6KZO - chain A; structure by electron microscopy, 3.30 A resolution.

[Chain A]
Name: Voltage-dependent T-type calcium channel subunit alpha-1G
Organism: Homo sapiens
UniProtKB: O43497 (CAC1G_HUMAN), isoform O43497-9; residue numbers follow UniProt; this construct covers 1-2261
Chain sequence (2261 residues; each row starts with the number of its first residue):
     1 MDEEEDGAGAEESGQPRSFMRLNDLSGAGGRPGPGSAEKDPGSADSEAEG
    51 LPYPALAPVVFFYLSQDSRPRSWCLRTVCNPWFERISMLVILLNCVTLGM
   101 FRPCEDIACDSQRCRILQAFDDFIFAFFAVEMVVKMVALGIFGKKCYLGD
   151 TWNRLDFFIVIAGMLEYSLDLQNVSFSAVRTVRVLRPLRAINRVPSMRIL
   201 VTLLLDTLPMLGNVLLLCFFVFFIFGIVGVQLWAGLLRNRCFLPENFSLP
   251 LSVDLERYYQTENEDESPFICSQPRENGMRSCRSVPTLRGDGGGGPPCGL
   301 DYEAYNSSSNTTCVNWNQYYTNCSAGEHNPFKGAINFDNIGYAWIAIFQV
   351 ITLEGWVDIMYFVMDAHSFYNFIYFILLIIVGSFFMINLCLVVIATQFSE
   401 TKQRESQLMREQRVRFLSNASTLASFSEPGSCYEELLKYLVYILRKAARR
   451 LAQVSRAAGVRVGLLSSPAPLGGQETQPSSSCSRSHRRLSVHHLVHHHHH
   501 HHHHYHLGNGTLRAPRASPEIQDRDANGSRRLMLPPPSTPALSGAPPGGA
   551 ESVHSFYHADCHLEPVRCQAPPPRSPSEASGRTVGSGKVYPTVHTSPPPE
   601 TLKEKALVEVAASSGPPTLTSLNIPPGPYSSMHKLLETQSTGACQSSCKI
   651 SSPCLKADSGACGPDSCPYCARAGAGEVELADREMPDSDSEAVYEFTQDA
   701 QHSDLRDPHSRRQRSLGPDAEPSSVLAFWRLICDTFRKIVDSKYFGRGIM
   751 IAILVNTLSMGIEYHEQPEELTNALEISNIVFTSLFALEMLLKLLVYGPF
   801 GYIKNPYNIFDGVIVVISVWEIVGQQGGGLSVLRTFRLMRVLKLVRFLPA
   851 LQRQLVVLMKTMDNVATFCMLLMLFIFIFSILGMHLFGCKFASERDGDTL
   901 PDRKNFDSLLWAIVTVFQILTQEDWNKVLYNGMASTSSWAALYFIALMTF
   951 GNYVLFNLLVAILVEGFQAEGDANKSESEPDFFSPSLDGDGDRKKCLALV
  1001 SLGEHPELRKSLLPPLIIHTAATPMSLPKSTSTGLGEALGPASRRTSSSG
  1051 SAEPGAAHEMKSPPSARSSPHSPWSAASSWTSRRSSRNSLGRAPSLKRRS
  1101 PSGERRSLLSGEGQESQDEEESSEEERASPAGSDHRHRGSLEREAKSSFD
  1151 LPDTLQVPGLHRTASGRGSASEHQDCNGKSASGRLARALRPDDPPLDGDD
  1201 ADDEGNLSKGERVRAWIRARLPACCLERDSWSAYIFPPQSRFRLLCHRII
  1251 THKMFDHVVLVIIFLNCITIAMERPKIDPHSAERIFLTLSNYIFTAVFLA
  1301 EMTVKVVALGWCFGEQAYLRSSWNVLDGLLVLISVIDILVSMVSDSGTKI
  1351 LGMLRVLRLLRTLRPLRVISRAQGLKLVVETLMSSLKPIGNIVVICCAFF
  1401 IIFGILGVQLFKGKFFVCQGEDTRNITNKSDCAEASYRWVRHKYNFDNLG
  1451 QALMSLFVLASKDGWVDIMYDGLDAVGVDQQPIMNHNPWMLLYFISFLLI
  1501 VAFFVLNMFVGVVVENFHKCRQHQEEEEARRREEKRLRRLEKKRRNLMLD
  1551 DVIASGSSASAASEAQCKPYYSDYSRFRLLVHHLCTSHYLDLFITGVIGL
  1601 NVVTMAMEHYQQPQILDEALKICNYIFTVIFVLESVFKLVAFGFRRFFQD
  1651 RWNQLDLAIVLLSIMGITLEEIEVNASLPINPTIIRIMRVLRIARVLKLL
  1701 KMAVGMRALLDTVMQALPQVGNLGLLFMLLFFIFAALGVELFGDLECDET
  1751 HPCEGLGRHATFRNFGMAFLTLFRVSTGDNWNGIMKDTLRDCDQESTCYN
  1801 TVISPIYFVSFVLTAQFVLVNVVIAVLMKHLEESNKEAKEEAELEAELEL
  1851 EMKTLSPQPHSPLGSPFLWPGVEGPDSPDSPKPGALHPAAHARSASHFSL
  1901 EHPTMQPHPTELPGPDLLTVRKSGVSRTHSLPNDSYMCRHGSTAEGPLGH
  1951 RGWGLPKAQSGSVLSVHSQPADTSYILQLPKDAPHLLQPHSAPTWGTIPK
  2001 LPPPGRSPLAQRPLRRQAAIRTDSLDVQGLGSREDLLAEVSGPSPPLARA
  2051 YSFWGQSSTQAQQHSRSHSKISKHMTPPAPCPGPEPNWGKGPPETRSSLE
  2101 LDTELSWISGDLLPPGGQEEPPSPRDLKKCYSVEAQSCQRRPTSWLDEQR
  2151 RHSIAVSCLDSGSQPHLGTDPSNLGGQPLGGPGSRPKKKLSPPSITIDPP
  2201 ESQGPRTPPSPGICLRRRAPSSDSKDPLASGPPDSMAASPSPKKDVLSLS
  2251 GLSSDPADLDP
Unresolved in the structure: 1-79, 139-148, 169-176, 290-312, 400-743, 821-830, 893-899, 970-1252, 1311-1320, 1347-1349, 1519-1590, 1639-1652, 1792-1798, 1838-2261
Cystine bridges: Cys104-Cys889, Cys271-Cys282, Cys1418-Cys1432, Cys1747-Cys1753
Covalent attachments: N-acetylglucosamine (NAG) linked to Asn246, Asn322, Asn1425, Asn1428, Asn1675
Bound ions: Ca2+ near Glu354 (its only coordinating residue here)
Small-molecule neighbours:
  - 1,2-Distearoyl-sn-glycerophosphoethanolamine (3PE), molecule 1: Met100, Met197, Met870, Met873, Ser908, Leu909, Leu910, Trp911, Ile913
  - 1,2-Distearoyl-sn-glycerophosphoethanolamine (3PE), molecule 2: Leu208, Pro209, Leu211, Gly212, Leu215, Thr352, Ile387, Cys390, Gln922, Thr949, Asn952, Tyr953
  - 1,2-Distearoyl-sn-glycerophosphoethanolamine (3PE), molecule 3: Phe222, Asn339, Gly341, Tyr342, Trp344, Ile345, Phe348, Ser938, Trp939, Ile945
  - 1,2-Distearoyl-sn-glycerophosphoethanolamine (3PE), molecule 4: Ile224, Phe225, Val228, Leu232, Asn277, His367, Ser368, Tyr370, Asn371, Tyr374, Leu377, Thr1683, Arg1686, Ile1687, Val1690, Leu1691, Ile1693
  - 1,2-Distearoyl-sn-glycerophosphoethanolamine (3PE), molecule 5: Met279, Phe369, Tyr370, Phe372, Met1728, Asn1764, Gly1766, Met1767, Phe1769, Leu1770
  - 1,2-Distearoyl-sn-glycerophosphoethanolamine (3PE), molecule 6: Asn339, Ile340, Gly341, Trp344, Trp939, Ala1606, Met1607, His1609, Tyr1610, Gln1611
  - 1,2-Distearoyl-sn-glycerophosphoethanolamine (3PE), molecule 7: Thr352, Leu353, Gln922, Val1393, Cys1396, Phe1400, Ala1460, Ser1461, Val1505, Leu1813, Gln1816
  - 1,2-Distearoyl-sn-glycerophosphoethanolamine (3PE), molecule 8: Leu353, Ile379, Ile380, Phe384, Val1720, Gly1724, Phe1773, Ser1776, Thr1777, Leu1819
  - 1,2-Distearoyl-sn-glycerophosphoethanolamine (3PE), molecule 9: Ile376, Pro1718, Gly1721, Asn1722, Gly1724, Leu1725, Met1728, Phe1731, Phe1769, Phe1773
  - 1,2-Distearoyl-sn-glycerophosphoethanolamine (3PE), molecule 10: Val832, Thr835, Phe836, Leu838, Met839, Ile1402, Leu1406
  - 1,2-Distearoyl-sn-glycerophosphoethanolamine (3PE), molecule 11: Cys869, Leu872, Met873, Ile876, Phe917, Leu920, Thr921, Gln922, Asn952, Leu955, Leu958, Lys1462, Leu1499, Ala1502, Phe1503, Leu1506
  - 1,2-Distearoyl-sn-glycerophosphoethanolamine (3PE), molecule 12: Met873, Ile876, Leu910, Ile913, Pro1488, Trp1489, Leu1491, Leu1492, Ile1495
  - 1,2-Distearoyl-sn-glycerophosphoethanolamine (3PE), molecule 13: His1486, Asn1487, Trp1489, Met1490, Leu1492, Tyr1493, Ser1496

[In short]
Ligands of chain A: 13 copies of 1,2-Distearoyl-sn-glycerophosphoethanolamine. N-acetylglucosamine is
covalently linked to Asn246, Asn322, Asn1425, Asn1428 and Asn1675.
Chain A is Voltage-dependent T-type calcium channel subunit alpha-1G (Homo sapiens); the structure, membrane
protein, was determined by electron microscopy, deposited together with 6KZP.
